PDB entry 4FZG | X-ray diffraction, 3.00 A resolution | chains Z and a of the 32 polymer chains in the assembly

# Chain Z
Protein: Proteasome component C5
From: Saccharomyces cerevisiae
Notes: EC 3.4.25.1
Reference sequence: P23724 (PSB1_YEAST); residues 1-222 here correspond to UniProt positions 20-241 (UniProt number = residue number + 19)
Sequence (222 residues; row label = number of the first residue in the row):
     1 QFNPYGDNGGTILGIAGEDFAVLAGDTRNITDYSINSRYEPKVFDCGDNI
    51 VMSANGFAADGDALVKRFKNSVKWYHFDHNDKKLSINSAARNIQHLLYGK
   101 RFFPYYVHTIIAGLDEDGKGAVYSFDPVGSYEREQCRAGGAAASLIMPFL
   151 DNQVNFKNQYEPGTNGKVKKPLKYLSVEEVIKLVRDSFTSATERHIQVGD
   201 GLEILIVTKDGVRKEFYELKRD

# Chain a
Protein: Proteasome component PRE4
From: Saccharomyces cerevisiae
Notes: EC 3.4.25.1
Reference sequence: P30657 (PSB4_YEAST); residues 1-233 here correspond to UniProt positions 34-266 (UniProt number = residue number + 33)
Sequence (233 residues; row label = number of the first residue in the row):
     1 TQQPIVTGTSVISMKYDNGVIIAADNLGSYGSLLRFNGVERLIPVGDNTV
    51 VGISGDISDMQHIERLLKDLVTENAYDNPLADAEEALEPSYIFEYLATVM
   101 YQRRSKMNPLWNAIIVAGVQSNGDQFLRYVNLLGVTYSSPTLATGFGAHM
   151 ANPLLRKVVDRESDIPKTTVQVAEEAIVNAMRVLYYRDARSSRNFSLAII
   201 DKNTGLTFKKNLQVENMKWDFAKDIKGYGTQKI

# Interface between chain Z and chain a
Residue-residue contacts (43; chain Z residue first):
  Q1(Z) - T1(a)  hydrogen bond
  Q1(Z) - M107(a)
  F2(Z) - T1(a)
  F2(Z) - R104(a)
  F2(Z) - M107(a)
  F2(Z) - P109(a)
  F2(Z) - L133(a)  hydrophobic
  N3(Z) - L133(a)
  P4(Z) - R104(a)  hydrogen bond (backbone-side chain)
  P4(Z) - M107(a)  hydrophobic
  P4(Z) - L133(a)
  Y5(Z) - R104(a)
  Y5(Z) - L133(a)
  N8(Z) - V135(a)
  N29(Z) - Y137(a)
  S34(Z) - H149(a)  hydrogen bond
  I35(Z) - R156(a)  hydrogen bond (backbone-side chain)
  N36(Z) - Y137(a)  hydrogen bond
  N36(Z) - S139(a)
  S37(Z) - S138(a)  hydrogen bond (side chain-backbone)
  Y39(Z) - S138(a)
  E40(Z) - R128(a)  salt bridge
  E40(Z) - Y137(a)
  E40(Z) - S138(a)  hydrogen bond (side chain-backbone)
  F57(Z) - R104(a)
  F57(Z) - L133(a)  hydrophobic
  F57(Z) - V135(a)  hydrophobic
  A58(Z) - V135(a)  hydrophobic
  A59(Z) - Y101(a)
  A59(Z) - L133(a)
  A59(Z) - G134(a)
  A59(Z) - V135(a)
  D60(Z) - Y101(a)  hydrogen bond
  D60(Z) - R104(a)  salt bridge
  D62(Z) - T136(a)
  A63(Z) - Y101(a)  hydrophobic
  K66(Z) - E94(a)  salt bridge
  F103(Z) - R104(a)
  F103(Z) - S105(a)
  Y105(Z) - Y101(a)
  E218(Z) - R161(a)  salt bridge
  R221(Z) - D160(a)  salt bridge
  R221(Z) - R161(a)
Also at the interface, not in a pair above, chain Z (26 interface residues in all): G6, R38
Also at the interface, not in a pair above, chain a (23 interface residues in all): W111, L132, L142, A148

# Summary
26 residues of chain Z and 23 residues of chain a are in contact, with 8 hydrogen bonds and 5 salt bridges.
Polar pairs include E40(Z)-R128(a), D60(Z)-R104(a) and K66(Z)-E94(a).
Chain Z is Proteasome component C5 and chain a is Proteasome component PRE4, both from Saccharomyces
cerevisiae; the structure, 20S yeast proteasome in complex with glidobactin, was determined by X-ray
diffraction (same publication as 4FZC).
